Entry 5MU3 (X-ray diffraction, 2.10 A resolution); this record covers chains A and B of the 3 polymer chains in the assembly.

== Chain A ==
Protein: Central kinetochore subunit MCM21
Source organism: Kluyveromyces lactis NRRL Y-1140
UniProtKB: Q6CVQ9 (MCM21_KLULA); residue numbers follow UniProt; this construct covers 108-293
Chain sequence (189 residues; row label = number of the first residue in the row; note: 108 numbers in that range are skipped by the numbering (no residue carries them; nothing is unmodelled there); numbers below 1 keep their minus sign (Ser-3 is residue -3)):
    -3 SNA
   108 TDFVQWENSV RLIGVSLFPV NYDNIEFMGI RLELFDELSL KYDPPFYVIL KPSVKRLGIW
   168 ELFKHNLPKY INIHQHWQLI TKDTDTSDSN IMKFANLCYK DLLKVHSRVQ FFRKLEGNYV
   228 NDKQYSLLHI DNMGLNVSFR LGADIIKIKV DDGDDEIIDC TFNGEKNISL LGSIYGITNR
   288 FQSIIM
Disordered / not traced: -3 to -2, 291-293
Differences from the reference sequence: expression tag (-3 to -1)

== Chain B ==
Protein: Central kinetochore subunit CTF19
Source organism: Kluyveromyces lactis NRRL Y-1140
UniProtKB: Q6CRN7 (CTF19_KLULA); residues 107-270 here = UniProt positions 107-270
Chain sequence (165 residues; each row starts with the number of its first residue):
   106 MNIEQRKKYL DITLNDVTVT CEKDMILLRK GSFTASFRIA VENESIRSMA IDLNAFEVEL
   166 QPIIQYAEDT QNVNVAMMAV VQFLRIKELH EQMISKIVEA SKFIRASNNT ITLNDLEVSF
   226 HCYWNLPSPY PETLILTNKV QKILDFLIYQ YGIQLGVIKY GSTII
Disordered / not traced: 106, 270
Differences from the reference sequence: initiating methionine (106)

== How chain A and chain B interact ==
Contacting residue pairs - 68 pairs, chain A then chain B:
  Phe110(A) - Ile108(B)
  Phe110(A) - Arg111(B)
  Phe110(A) - Lys112(B)
  Gln112(A) - Cys126(B)  hydrogen bond (backbone-side chain)
  Trp113(A) - Leu115(B)  hydrophobic
  Trp113(A) - Asp116(B)
  Trp113(A) - Val124(B)  hydrogen bond (side chain-backbone)
  Trp113(A) - Cys126(B)  hydrophobic
  Glu114(A) - Arg111(B)  salt bridge
  Glu114(A) - Leu115(B)
  Ser116(A) - Cys126(B)  hydrogen bond
  Ser116(A) - Ile131(B)
  Ser116(A) - Met182(B)
  Val117(A) - Leu115(B)  hydrophobic
  Val117(A) - Leu119(B)  hydrophobic
  Val117(A) - Val124(B)  hydrophobic
  Leu119(A) - Ile131(B)  hydrophobic
  Leu119(A) - Asn179(B)
  Leu119(A) - Met182(B)  hydrophobic
  Ile120(A) - Leu119(B)  hydrophobic
  Ile120(A) - Asn179(B)
  Ile120(A) - Met182(B)  hydrophobic
  Ile120(A) - Met183(B)
  Gly121(A) - Asn179(B)
  Val122(A) - Thr118(B)
  Val122(A) - Met183(B)  hydrophobic
  Ser123(A) - Thr118(B)
  Leu124(A) - Tyr114(B)
  Leu124(A) - Leu115(B)
  Leu124(A) - Ile117(B)  hydrophobic
  Leu124(A) - Thr118(B)  hydrogen bond (backbone-side chain)
  Phe125(A) - Tyr114(B)
  Pro126(A) - Arg111(B)
  Pro126(A) - Tyr114(B)  hydrophobic
  Glu133(A) - Gln110(B)  hydrogen bond
  Glu133(A) - Tyr114(B)  hydrogen bond
  Met135(A) - Tyr114(B)  hydrophobic
  Glu140(A) - Asn179(B)
  Leu141(A) - Asn179(B)
  Phe142(A) - Ile151(B)  hydrophobic
  Phe142(A) - Gln176(B)
  Phe142(A) - Asn177(B)
  Phe142(A) - Asn179(B)
  Glu144(A) - Tyr171(B)  hydrogen bond
  Glu144(A) - Thr175(B)
  Glu144(A) - Asn177(B)  hydrogen bond
  Ser146(A) - Ser150(B)
  Leu147(A) - Ser150(B)
  Leu147(A) - Ile151(B)  hydrogen bond (backbone-backbone)
  Leu147(A) - Arg152(B)
  Leu147(A) - Gln176(B)
  Lys148(A) - Glu149(B)
  Tyr149(A) - Val178(B)
  Tyr149(A) - Asn179(B)  hydrogen bond (side chain-backbone)
  Asp195(A) - Ile117(B)
  Met199(A) - Thr118(B)
  Asn203(A) - Met183(B)
  Asn203(A) - Gln187(B)  hydrogen bond
  Asn203(A) - Tyr235(B)  hydrogen bond
  Tyr206(A) - Asn179(B)  hydrogen bond
  Tyr206(A) - Met183(B)  hydrophobic
  Tyr206(A) - Tyr235(B)
  Lys207(A) - Tyr235(B)
  Leu210(A) - Pro234(B)  hydrophobic
  Ser214(A) - Pro232(B)
  Lys221(A) - Tyr171(B)
  Lys221(A) - Thr175(B)
  Tyr282(A) - Pro232(B)
Other interface residues (no listed pair), chain A (36 interface residues in all): Asn128, Phe134, Lys200
Other interface residues (no listed pair), chain B (34 interface residues in all): Asn107, Ile144, Val186, Arg190, Leu231

== Summary ==
Chain A and chain B form an interface of 36 and 34 residues respectively; the contacts include 13 hydrogen
bonds and 1 salt bridge. Polar pairs include Glu114(A)-Arg111(B), Gln112(A)-Cys126(B) and Trp113(A)-Val124(B).
Here chain A is Central kinetochore subunit MCM21 and chain B is Central kinetochore subunit CTF19, both from
Kluyveromyces lactis NRRL Y-1140. Entry 5MU3 (Crystal structure of Ctf19-Mcm21 kinetochore assembly bound with
Ctf19-Mcm21 binding motif of central kinetochore subunit Okp1) was determined by X-ray diffraction.
